Entry 1L9J (X-ray diffraction, 3.25 A resolution); this record covers chains L and H of the 4 polymer chains in the assembly.

# Chain L
Name: Reaction center protein L chain
Organism: Rhodobacter sphaeroides
UniProtKB: P02954 (RCEL_RHOSH); residues 1-281 here = UniProt positions 1-281
Sequence (281 residues; each row starts with the number of its first residue):
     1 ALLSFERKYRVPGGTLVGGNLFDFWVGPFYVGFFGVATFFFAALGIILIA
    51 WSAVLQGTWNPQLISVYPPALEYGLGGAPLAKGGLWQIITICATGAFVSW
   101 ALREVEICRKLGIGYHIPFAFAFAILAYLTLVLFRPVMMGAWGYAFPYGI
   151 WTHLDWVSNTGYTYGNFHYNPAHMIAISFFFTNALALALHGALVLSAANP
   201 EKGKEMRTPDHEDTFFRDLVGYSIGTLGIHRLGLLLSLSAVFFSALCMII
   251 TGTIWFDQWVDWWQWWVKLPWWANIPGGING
Bound ions: bacteriochlorophyll a Mg site 1 near H153 (its only coordinating residue here); bacteriochlorophyll a Mg site 2 near H173 (its only coordinating residue here); Fe2+: H190, H230 (shared with 3 residues of chain M)
Residues lining bound ligands:
  - bacteriochlorophyll a (BCL), molecule 1: I46, I49, F97, Y128, L131, F146, I150, W151, H153, L154, V157
  - bacteriochlorophyll a (BCL), molecule 2: F97, F121, A124, I125, A127, Y128, L131, W156, V157, S158, T160, G161, Y162, N166, F167, H168, H173, A176, I177, F180, F181, S244, A245, C247, M248
  - bacteriochlorophyll a (BCL), molecule 3: V157, Y162, H168, F181
  - bacteriochlorophyll a (BCL), molecule 4: H168, H173, M174, I177, S178, F181, T182, L185
  - bacteriopheophytin a (BPH), molecule 1: T38, F41, A42, I46, I49, I89, C92, A93, A96, F97, W100, E104, I117, A120, F121, F123, A124, Y128, F146, P147, Y148, G149, I150, H153, F180, S237, L238, V241
  - bacteriopheophytin a (BPH), molecule 2: F181, A184, L185, A188, L189, L219, V220

# Chain H
Name: Reaction center protein H chain
Organism: Rhodobacter sphaeroides
UniProtKB: P11846 (RCEH_RHOSH); numbering as in UniProt (aligned over 1-260)
Sequence (260 residues; row label = number of the first residue in the row):
     1 MVGVTAFGNFDLASLAIYSFWIFLAGLIYYLQTENMREGYPLENEDGTPA
    51 ANQGPFPLPKPKTFILPHGRGTLTVPGPESEDRPIALARTAVSEGFPHAP
   101 TGDPMKDGVGPASWVARRDLPELDGHGHNKIKPMKAAAGFHVSAGKNPIG
   151 LPVRGCDLEIAGKVVDIWVDIPEQMARFLEVELKDGSTRLLPMQMVKVQS
   201 NRVHVNALSSDLFAGIPTIKSPTEVTLLEEDKICGYVAGGLMYAAPKRKS
   251 VVAAMLAEYA
Disordered / not traced: 1-7, 254-260

# How chain L and chain H interact
Residue-residue contacts - 56 pairs, chain L then chain H:
  A1(L) - E43(H)  hydrogen bond (backbone-backbone)
  A1(L) - N44(H)
  A1(L) - A50(H)
  L2(L) - L42(H)
  L2(L) - E43(H)  hydrogen bond (backbone-backbone)
  L3(L) - G39(H)
  L3(L) - L42(H)  hydrophobic
  S4(L) - G39(H)  hydrogen bond (backbone-backbone)
  S4(L) - E43(H)
  S4(L) - E79(H)  hydrogen bond
  S4(L) - E81(H)
  F5(L) - G39(H)
  R7(L) - E45(H)
  R7(L) - I85(H)
  R7(L) - H98(H)  hydrogen bond
  K8(L) - L87(H)
  K8(L) - V109(H)
  K8(L) - G110(H)  hydrogen bond (backbone-backbone)
  K8(L) - S113(H)
  Y9(L) - G110(H)
  Y9(L) - S113(H)
  R10(L) - G95(H)
  R10(L) - P97(H)
  R10(L) - H98(H)  hydrogen bond (backbone-backbone)
  V11(L) - L87(H)  hydrophobic
  V11(L) - P97(H)
  V11(L) - H98(H)
  V11(L) - G110(H)
  V11(L) - P111(H)
  V11(L) - Y243(H)
  P12(L) - P97(H)
  P12(L) - H98(H)
  P12(L) - A99(H)
  P12(L) - M242(H)
  G13(L) - M242(H)
  G14(L) - M242(H)
  D23(L) - P97(H)
  F24(L) - G95(H)
  F24(L) - F96(H)  hydrophobic
  W25(L) - G95(H)  hydrogen bond (backbone-backbone)
  W25(L) - P97(H)  hydrophobic
  K110(L) - P111(H)
  A198(L) - F64(H)
  N199(L) - K62(H)  hydrogen bond
  N199(L) - F64(H)
  K204(L) - I65(H)
  E205(L) - I65(H)
  E205(L) - L66(H)
  E205(L) - P67(H)
  E205(L) - H68(H)
  M206(L) - F64(H)  hydrophobic
  M206(L) - I65(H)  hydrogen bond (backbone-backbone)
  M206(L) - P67(H)
  T208(L) - G125(H)
  D210(L) - D124(H)
  D210(L) - G125(H)  hydrogen bond (side chain-backbone)
Also at the interface, not in a pair above, chain L (28 interface residues in all): L111, G112, G203, L227
Also at the interface, not in a pair above, chain H (39 interface residues in all): E38, Y40, P41, D46, G69, R83, P100, W114, M175, A238

# In short
The interface between chain L and chain H involves 28 residues on one side and 39 on the other; the contacts
include 11 hydrogen bonds. Polar pairs include S4(L)-E79(H), R7(L)-H98(H) and N199(L)-K62(H). Chain L binds 4
copies of bacteriochlorophyll a and bacteriopheophytin a.
Chain L is Reaction center protein L chain and chain H is Reaction center protein H chain, both from
Rhodobacter sphaeroides; the structure, X-Ray Structure of the Cytochrome-c(2)-Photosynthetic Reaction Center
Electron Transfer Complex from Rhodobacter sphaeroides in Type I ..., was determined by X-ray diffraction
(same publication as 1L9B).
